8H81 - chain A; structure by X-ray diffraction, 1.84 A resolution.

Chain A:
Name: Phytanoyl-CoA dioxygenase
Organism: uncultured bacterium esnapd13
UniProtKB: S5TUM1 (S5TUM1_9BACT); numbering as in UniProt (aligned over 1-266)
Sequence (266 residues; row label = number of the first residue in the row):
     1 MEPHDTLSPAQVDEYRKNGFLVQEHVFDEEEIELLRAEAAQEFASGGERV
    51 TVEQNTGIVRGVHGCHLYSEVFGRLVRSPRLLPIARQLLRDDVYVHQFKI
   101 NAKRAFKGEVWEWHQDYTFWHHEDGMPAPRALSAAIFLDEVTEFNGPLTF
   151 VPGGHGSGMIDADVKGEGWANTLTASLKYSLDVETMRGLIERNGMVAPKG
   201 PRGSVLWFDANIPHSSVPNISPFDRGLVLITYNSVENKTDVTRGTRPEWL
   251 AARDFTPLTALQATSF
Small-molecule neighbours: 4-hydroxyproline (HYP): Gln97, Lys99, His114, Asp116, Phe119, Trp120, Thr172, Leu173, Leu177, His214, Arg246

In short:
Bound to chain A: 4-hydroxyproline.
Chain A is Phytanoyl-CoA dioxygenase (uncultured bacterium esnapd13); the structure,
Trans-3/4-proline-hydroxylase H11 with 4-Hydroxyl-proline, was determined by X-ray diffraction (same
publication as 8H7T, 8H7V, 8H7Y and 8H85).
